4FE4 - chains A and C; structure by X-ray diffraction, 3.45 A resolution.

# Chain A (and C)
Molecule: Xylose operon regulatory protein
Source organism: Escherichia coli
Notes: chain C of this document is another copy of the same molecule, construct and numbering; everything in this record applies to it too
UniProtKB: P0ACI3 (XYLR_ECOLI); residues 1-392 here = UniProt positions 1-392
Chain sequence (392 residues; row label = number of the first residue in the row):
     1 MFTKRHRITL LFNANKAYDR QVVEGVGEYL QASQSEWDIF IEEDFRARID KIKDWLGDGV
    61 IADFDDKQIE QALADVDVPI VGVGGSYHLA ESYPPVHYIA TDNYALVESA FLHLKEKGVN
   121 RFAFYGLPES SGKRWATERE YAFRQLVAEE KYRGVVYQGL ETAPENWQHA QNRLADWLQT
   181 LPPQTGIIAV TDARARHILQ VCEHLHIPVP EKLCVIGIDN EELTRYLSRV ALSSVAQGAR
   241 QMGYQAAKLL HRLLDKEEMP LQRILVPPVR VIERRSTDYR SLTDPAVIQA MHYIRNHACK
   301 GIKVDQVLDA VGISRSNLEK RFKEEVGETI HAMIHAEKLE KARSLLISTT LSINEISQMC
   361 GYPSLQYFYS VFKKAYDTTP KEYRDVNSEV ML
Unresolved in the structure: 44, 47-54, 390-392
Curated features (UniProtKB/Swiss-Prot):
  - DNA-binding region (H-T-H motif): D305 to V326, I353 to Y376
From the paper describing this entry:
  - conformationally variable residues: E221 to R229
  - specificity-determining residues: W135 (proposed by the authors, not directly observed)

# Chain A / chain C interface
Pairs across the interface (77; chain A residue first):
  M1(A) with H206(C), hydrogen bond
  F2(A) with Y293(C); H297(C); K300(C)
  T3(A) with H206(C)
  R5(A) with E203(C), salt bridge; H204(C)
  R7(A) with W167(C)
  A14(A) with A14(C); N15(C)
  N15(A) with A14(C)
  R20(A) with E222(C)
  V23(A) with L223(C), hydrophobic; L227(C), hydrophobic
  E24(A) with E222(C); L223(C), hydrogen bond (side chain-backbone); Y226(C)
  G27(A) with Y226(C); L227(C)
  E28(A) with T349(C); T350(C), hydrogen bond (side chain-backbone); L351(C), hydrogen bond (side chain-backbone)
  L30(A) with L227(C); R229(C)
  Q31(A) with R229(C); L345(C)
  Q34(A) with R229(C); N296(C), hydrogen bond (side chain-backbone); C299(C), hydrogen bond; K300(C)
  S35(A) with R229(C)
  I39(A) with L227(C), hydrophobic
  F40(A) with W167(C); Q200(C)
  E42(A) with A163(C)
  W167(A) with R7(C); F40(C)
  Q200(A) with D38(C), hydrogen bond; I39(C), hydrogen bond (side chain-backbone); F40(C)
  E203(A) with R5(C), salt bridge
  E222(A) with R20(C), salt bridge; E24(C)
  L223(A) with R20(C); V23(C), hydrophobic; E24(C)
  T224(A) with I41(C)
  Y226(A) with E24(C); G27(C); E28(C), hydrogen bond; Q31(C); R240(C), hydrogen bond
  L227(A) with L10(C), hydrophobic; V23(C); G27(C); I39(C); I41(C), hydrophobic
  S228(A) with Q31(C)
  R229(A) with Q34(C)
  R240(A) with Y226(C), hydrogen bond; T350(C)
  Y293(A) with M1(C)
  N296(A) with Q34(C), hydrogen bond (backbone-side chain)
  H297(A) with M1(C), hydrogen bond
  K300(A) with F2(C); S33(C), hydrogen bond (side chain-backbone); Q34(C), hydrogen bond
  Q306(A) with M1(C)
  K341(A) with Q34(C), hydrogen bond
  L345(A) with Q31(C)
  T350(A) with E28(C), hydrogen bond; R240(C)
  L351(A) with E28(C); Y244(C), hydrophobic
  E355(A) with Y244(C)
  M359(A) with A32(C), hydrophobic; Y244(C)
Also at the interface, not in a pair above, chain A (49 interface residues in all): N13, A32, S33, E36, D38, H204, R295, T349
Also at the interface, not in a pair above, chain C (47 interface residues in all): A17, L30, T162, E221, M359

# Summary
49 residues of chain A and 47 residues of chain C are in contact, with 17 hydrogen bonds and 3 salt bridges.
Polar pairs include R5(A)-E203(C), E222(A)-R20(C) and M1(A)-H206(C). The paper reports the specificity
determinant W135(A); conformational variability at E221(A).
Chain A and chain C are both Xylose operon regulatory protein (Escherichia coli); the structure, Crystal
structure of apo E. coli XylR, was determined by X-ray diffraction, deposited together with 4FE7.
